6BX0 - chains a and b of the 60 polymer chains in the assembly; structure by electron microscopy, 3.79 A resolution.

# Chain a (and b)
Molecule: VP2
Notes: chain b of this document is another copy of the same molecule, construct and numbering; everything in this record applies to it too
Reference sequence: I6XT93 (I6XT93_9VIRU); residues 32-568 here correspond to UniProt positions 33-569 (UniProt number = residue number + 1)
Sequence (537 residues; each row starts with the number of its first residue):
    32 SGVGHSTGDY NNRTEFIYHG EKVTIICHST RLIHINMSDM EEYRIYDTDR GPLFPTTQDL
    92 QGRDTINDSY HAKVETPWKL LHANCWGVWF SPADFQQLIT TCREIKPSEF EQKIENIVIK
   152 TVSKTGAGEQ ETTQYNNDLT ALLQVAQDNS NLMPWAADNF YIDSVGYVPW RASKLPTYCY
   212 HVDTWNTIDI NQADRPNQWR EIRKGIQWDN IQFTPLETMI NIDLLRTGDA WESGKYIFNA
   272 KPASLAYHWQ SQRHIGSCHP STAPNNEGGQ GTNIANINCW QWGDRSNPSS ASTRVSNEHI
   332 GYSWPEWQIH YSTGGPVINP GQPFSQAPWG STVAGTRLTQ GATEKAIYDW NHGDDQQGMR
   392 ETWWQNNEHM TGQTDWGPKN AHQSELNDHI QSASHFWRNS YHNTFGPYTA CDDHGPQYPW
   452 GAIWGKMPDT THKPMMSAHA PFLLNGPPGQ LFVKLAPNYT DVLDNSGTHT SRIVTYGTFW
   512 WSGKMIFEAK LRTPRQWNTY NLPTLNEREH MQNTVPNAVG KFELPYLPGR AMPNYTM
Disordered / not traced: 32, 568
What the authors report for this chain:
  - self-association interface (contacts with another copy of this molecule); pairs are residue here / residue on that copy: Cys210-Cys289 (disulfide)

# How chain a and chain b interact
Inter-chain disulfides: Cys210(a)-Cys289(b)
Pairs across the interface (210; chain a residue first):
  Arg75(a) - Ala294(b)
  Tyr77(a) - Ser292(b)
  Tyr77(a) - Ala294(b)
  Tyr77(a) - Pro295(b)
  Tyr77(a) - Gly300(b)
  Tyr77(a) - Gly302(b)
  Asp78(a) - Gly300(b)
  Asp78(a) - Gln301(b)  hydrogen bond (backbone-backbone)
  Asp78(a) - Gly302(b)  hydrogen bond (backbone-backbone)
  Thr79(a) - Ser292(b)
  Thr79(a) - Asn304(b)
  Asp80(a) - Gln301(b)
  Asp80(a) - Gly302(b)
  Leu84(a) - Pro319(b)
  Gly93(a) - Phe427(b)
  Arg94(a) - Gln422(b)
  Arg94(a) - Ser423(b)  hydrogen bond (side chain-backbone)
  Arg94(a) - Ala424(b)  hydrogen bond (side chain-backbone)
  Arg94(a) - Phe427(b)
  Arg94(a) - Arg429(b)
  Asp95(a) - Ile421(b)
  Ile97(a) - Gln414(b)
  Asn98(a) - Arg316(b)
  Asn98(a) - Pro319(b)
  Asn98(a) - Ser321(b)
  Asn98(a) - Ser323(b)  hydrogen bond (backbone-side chain)
  Asp99(a) - Arg284(b)  salt bridge
  Asp99(a) - Ser323(b)
  Ser100(a) - Arg284(b)
  Ser100(a) - His290(b)  hydrogen bond
  Ser100(a) - Asn304(b)  hydrogen bond
  Ser100(a) - Ala322(b)
  Tyr101(a) - Arg284(b)
  His102(a) - His290(b)  hydrogen bond (side chain-backbone)
  Lys104(a) - Cys289(b)
  Lys104(a) - His290(b)  hydrogen bond (side chain-backbone)
  Lys104(a) - Pro291(b)
  Lys104(a) - Ser292(b)  hydrogen bond
  Leu183(a) - Arg526(b)  hydrogen bond (backbone-side chain)
  Pro185(a) - Tyr566(b)  hydrophobic
  Trp186(a) - Ile286(b)
  Ala187(a) - Ser288(b)
  Asp189(a) - Gly287(b)
  Asn190(a) - Trp311(b)
  Phe191(a) - Arg325(b)
  Phe191(a) - Val326(b)
  Phe191(a) - Ser327(b)
  Phe191(a) - Asn328(b)
  Tyr192(a) - His290(b)
  Tyr192(a) - Pro291(b)
  Tyr192(a) - Ile308(b)  hydrophobic
  Tyr192(a) - Asn309(b)
  Tyr192(a) - Cys310(b)  hydrophobic
  Tyr192(a) - Ala322(b)  hydrogen bond (side chain-backbone)
  Tyr192(a) - Arg325(b)
  Ile193(a) - Asn309(b)  hydrogen bond (backbone-backbone)
  Asp194(a) - Asn309(b)  hydrogen bond
  Cys210(a) - Ser288(b)
  Cys210(a) - Cys289(b)  disulfide
  Tyr211(a) - Tyr566(b)
  His212(a) - Trp280(b)
  His212(a) - His285(b)
  His212(a) - Gly287(b)  hydrogen bond (side chain-backbone)
  His212(a) - Ser288(b)  hydrogen bond (side chain-backbone)
  His212(a) - Cys289(b)
  Val213(a) - Trp280(b)
  Asp214(a) - Trp280(b)
  Thr215(a) - His285(b)
  Trp216(a) - Ala358(b)
  Trp216(a) - Pro359(b)
  Asn217(a) - Arg284(b)
  Thr218(a) - Pro359(b)
  Asp220(a) - Trp360(b)
  Asp220(a) - Lys410(b)
  Ile221(a) - Arg429(b)
  Asn222(a) - Pro409(b)
  Asn222(a) - Lys410(b)
  Asn228(a) - Arg429(b)  hydrogen bond
  Ile233(a) - Pro359(b)
  Arg234(a) - Pro359(b)
  Arg234(a) - Trp360(b)
  Arg234(a) - Gly361(b)
  Asp240(a) - Asn532(b)  hydrogen bond (backbone-side chain)
  Asn241(a) - Tyr278(b)
  Ile242(a) - Asn529(b)  hydrogen bond (backbone-side chain)
  Gln243(a) - Trp280(b)  hydrogen bond
  Gln243(a) - Gln527(b)
  Gln243(a) - Asn529(b)
  Gln243(a) - Pro564(b)  hydrogen bond (side chain-backbone)
  Gln243(a) - Asn565(b)
  Gln243(a) - Tyr566(b)
  Phe244(a) - Trp528(b)  hydrogen bond (backbone-backbone)
  Phe244(a) - Asn529(b)
  Thr245(a) - Arg526(b)
  Thr245(a) - Tyr566(b)
  Pro246(a) - Trp528(b)  hydrophobic
  Met250(a) - Arg526(b)
  Tyr333(a) - Pro438(b)
  Tyr333(a) - Tyr439(b)
  Trp335(a) - Thr435(b)
  Trp335(a) - Phe436(b)
  Trp335(a) - Gly437(b)
  Glu337(a) - Gln414(b)
  Trp338(a) - Trp313(b)
  Trp338(a) - His413(b)
  Trp338(a) - Gln414(b)  hydrogen bond (backbone-backbone)
  Trp338(a) - Ser415(b)
  Trp338(a) - Leu417(b)
  Gln339(a) - Asn411(b)
  Gln339(a) - Ala412(b)
  Gln339(a) - His413(b)
  Gln339(a) - Thr435(b)
  Ile340(a) - Asn411(b)
  Ile340(a) - Ala412(b)  hydrogen bond (backbone-backbone)
  His341(a) - His330(b)
  His341(a) - Asp406(b)  salt bridge
  His341(a) - Asn411(b)
  Tyr342(a) - Lys410(b)
  Tyr342(a) - Asn411(b)
  Ser343(a) - Gly403(b)
  Ser343(a) - Thr405(b)  hydrogen bond
  Thr344(a) - Ser282(b)  hydrogen bond
  Thr344(a) - Pro359(b)
  Thr344(a) - Thr402(b)
  Thr344(a) - Thr405(b)
  Gly345(a) - Ser282(b)
  Gly345(a) - Gln283(b)
  Gly345(a) - Arg284(b)
  Gly346(a) - Arg284(b)
  Pro347(a) - Arg284(b)  hydrogen bond (backbone-side chain)
  Pro347(a) - Ser323(b)
  Val348(a) - Arg284(b)
  Val348(a) - Ser323(b)
  Ile349(a) - Ser323(b)
  Ile349(a) - Thr324(b)
  Asn350(a) - His330(b)
  Asn350(a) - Thr435(b)
  Pro351(a) - Trp313(b)  hydrophobic
  Gly352(a) - Tyr439(b)  hydrogen bond (backbone-side chain)
  Pro354(a) - Tyr439(b)
  Arg368(a) - Asp315(b)  salt bridge
  Thr370(a) - Asp315(b)
  Thr370(a) - Leu417(b)
  Gln371(a) - Ser415(b)  hydrogen bond (side chain-backbone)
  Gln371(a) - Glu416(b)
  Thr374(a) - Trp313(b)
  Thr374(a) - Gly314(b)
  Glu375(a) - Trp311(b)
  Glu375(a) - Gln312(b)
  Glu375(a) - Trp313(b)
  Glu375(a) - Gly314(b)
  Glu375(a) - Val326(b)
  Lys376(a) - Trp311(b)
  Lys376(a) - Gln312(b)  hydrogen bond (backbone-backbone)
  Lys376(a) - Gly314(b)  hydrogen bond (backbone-backbone)
  Lys376(a) - Asp315(b)  salt bridge
  Lys376(a) - Arg316(b)
  Lys376(a) - Ser317(b)
  Ala377(a) - Trp311(b)  hydrophobic
  Ile378(a) - Ile308(b)
  Ile378(a) - Asn309(b)
  Ile378(a) - Cys310(b)  hydrogen bond (backbone-backbone)
  Asp380(a) - Asn309(b)  hydrogen bond
  Arg391(a) - Asn307(b)
  Arg391(a) - Ile308(b)
  Arg391(a) - Asn309(b)
  Trp395(a) - Gly314(b)
  Trp395(a) - Asp315(b)
  Tyr432(a) - His413(b)
  Tyr432(a) - Trp428(b)
  His433(a) - His433(b)  hydrogen bond
  Asn434(a) - Asn434(b)  hydrogen bond (side chain-backbone)
  Asn434(a) - Thr435(b)
  Asn434(a) - Phe436(b)  hydrogen bond (side chain-backbone)
  Phe436(a) - Pro438(b)
  Gln448(a) - Trp311(b)
  Trp451(a) - Trp311(b)
  Gly456(a) - Asn328(b)
  Pro459(a) - Glu329(b)
  Pro459(a) - Thr567(b)
  Asp460(a) - His279(b)  hydrogen bond (backbone-side chain)
  Asp460(a) - Tyr566(b)
  Asp460(a) - Thr567(b)  hydrogen bond
  Thr461(a) - Ala441(b)
  Thr461(a) - Cys442(b)
  Thr461(a) - Asp443(b)
  Thr462(a) - Cys442(b)  hydrogen bond (side chain-backbone)
  Thr462(a) - Asp443(b)  hydrogen bond
  Thr462(a) - Asp444(b)
  His463(a) - Thr440(b)
  His463(a) - Ala441(b)
  His463(a) - Cys442(b)  hydrogen bond (backbone-backbone)
  His463(a) - Asp443(b)
  Lys464(a) - Thr440(b)
  Pro465(a) - Pro438(b)
  Pro465(a) - Tyr439(b)
  Pro465(a) - Thr440(b)
  Pro465(a) - Ala441(b)
  Met466(a) - Pro438(b)  hydrogen bond (backbone-backbone)
  Met466(a) - Met466(b)  hydrophobic
  Met467(a) - Pro438(b)  hydrogen bond (backbone-backbone)
  Met467(a) - Tyr439(b)
  Ser468(a) - Asn328(b)
  Ser468(a) - Tyr439(b)
  Ala469(a) - Ser327(b)
  Ala469(a) - Asn328(b)
  Ala469(a) - Tyr439(b)  hydrophobic
  His470(a) - Val326(b)
  His470(a) - Asn328(b)  hydrogen bond
  Ala471(a) - Asn328(b)
Other interface residues (no listed pair), chain a (110 interface residues in all): Gly82, Pro83, Gln92, Asn182, Met184, Thr208, Ile219, Pro336, Met390, Cys442, Gly452
Other interface residues (no listed pair), chain b (95 interface residues in all): Thr293, Thr303, Asn318, Ser334, Trp407, Asn418, Met467

# In short
Chain a and chain b form an interface of 110 and 95 residues respectively, with 1 disulfide bond, 44 hydrogen
bonds and 4 salt bridges. Polar pairs include Asp99(a)-Arg284(b), His341(a)-Asp406(b) and Arg368(a)-Asp315(b).
From the paper: a self-association interface involving Cys210(a).
Both chains are VP2. Entry 6BX0 (Atomic resolution structure of human bufavirus 2) was determined by electron
microscopy, deposited together with 6BWX and 6BX1.
